Entry 7XTT (X-ray diffraction, 1.82 A resolution); this record covers chain A.

[Chain A]
Name: alpha/beta hydrolase
From: Thermobifida fusca
Notes: EC 3.1.1.74; engineered mutation(s): S130A,H184S,F188I
Sequence (262 residues; each row starts with the number of its first residue):
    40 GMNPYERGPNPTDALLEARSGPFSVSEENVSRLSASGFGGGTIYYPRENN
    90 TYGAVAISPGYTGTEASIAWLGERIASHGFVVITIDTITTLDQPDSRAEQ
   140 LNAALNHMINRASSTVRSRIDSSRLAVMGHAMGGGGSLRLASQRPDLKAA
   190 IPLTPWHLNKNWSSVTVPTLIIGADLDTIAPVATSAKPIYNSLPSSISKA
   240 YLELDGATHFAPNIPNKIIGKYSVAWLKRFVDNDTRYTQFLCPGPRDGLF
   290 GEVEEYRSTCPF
Cystine bridges: Cys281-Cys299
Ion coordination: Na+: Asp214, Asp244, Glu293 (shared with 2 residues of chain B)
What the authors report for this chain:
  - binding site for 4-(2-hydroxyethyloxycarbonyl)benzoic acid: Tyr100, Met171, Trp195, Ile218
  - binding site for sulfate ion: Trp195, Lys199, Thr223 (from molecular simulation)
  - binding site for 4-(2-hydroxyethyloxycarbonyl)benzoic acid: His248 (from molecular simulation)

[In short]
Asp214, Asp244 and Glu293 coordinate Na+. From the paper: a binding site for
4-(2-hydroxyethyloxycarbonyl)benzoic acid at Tyr100, Met171 and Trp195 among others; a binding site for
sulfate ion at Trp195, Lys199 and Thr223.
Chain A is alpha/beta hydrolase (Thermobifida fusca); the structure, The structure of engineered TfCut S130A
in complex with MHET, was determined by X-ray diffraction together with 7XTR, 7XTS, 7XTU, 7XTV and 7XTW from
the same study.
